Entry 6BYC (X-ray diffraction, 1.90 A resolution); this record covers chain A.

Chain A:
Name: Beta-mannosidase
Organism: Xanthomonas axonopodis pv. citri (strain 306)
Reference sequence: Q8PI23 (Q8PI23_XANAC); residue numbers follow UniProt; this construct covers 32-890
Chain sequence (862 residues; numbered 29 to 890; the number before each row is that of its first residue):
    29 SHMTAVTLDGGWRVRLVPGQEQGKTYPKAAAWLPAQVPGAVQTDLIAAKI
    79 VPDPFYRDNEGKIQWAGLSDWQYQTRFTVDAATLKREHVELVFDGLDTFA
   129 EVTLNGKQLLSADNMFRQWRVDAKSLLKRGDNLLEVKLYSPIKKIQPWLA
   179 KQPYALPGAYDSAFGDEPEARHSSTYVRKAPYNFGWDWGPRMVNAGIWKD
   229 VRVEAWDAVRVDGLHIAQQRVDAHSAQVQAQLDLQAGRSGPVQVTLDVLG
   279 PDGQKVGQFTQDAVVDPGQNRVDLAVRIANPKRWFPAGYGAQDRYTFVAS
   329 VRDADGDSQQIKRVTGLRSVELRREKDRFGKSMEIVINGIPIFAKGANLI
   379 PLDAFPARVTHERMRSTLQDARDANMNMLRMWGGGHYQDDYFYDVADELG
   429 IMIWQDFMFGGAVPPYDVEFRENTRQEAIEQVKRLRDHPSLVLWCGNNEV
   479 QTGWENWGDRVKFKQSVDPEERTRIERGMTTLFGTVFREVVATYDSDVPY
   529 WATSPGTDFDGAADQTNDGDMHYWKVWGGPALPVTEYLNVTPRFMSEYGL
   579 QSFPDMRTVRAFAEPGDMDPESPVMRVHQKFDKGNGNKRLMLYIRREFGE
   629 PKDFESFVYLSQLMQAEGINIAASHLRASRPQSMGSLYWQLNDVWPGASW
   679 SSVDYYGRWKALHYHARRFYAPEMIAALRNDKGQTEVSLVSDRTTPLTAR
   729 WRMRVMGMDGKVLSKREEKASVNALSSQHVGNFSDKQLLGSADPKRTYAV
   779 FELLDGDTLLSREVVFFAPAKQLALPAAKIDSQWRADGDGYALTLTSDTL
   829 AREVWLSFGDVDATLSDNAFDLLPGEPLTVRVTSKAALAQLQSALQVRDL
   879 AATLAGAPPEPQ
Not modelled in the structure: 817
Differences from the reference sequence: expression tag (29-31)
Reported in the primary citation:
  - specificity-determining residues: Gly439, Gly534 to Thr544, Gly556
  - mutagenesis - G439C, E477A, G556Y, E575A: abolished catalytic activity on beta-mannan polysaccharide
  - mutagenesis - E477A, E575A: abolished catalytic activity on 4-nitrophenyl-p-mannopyranoside
  - mutagenesis - G439C, G556Y: decreased catalytic activity on pNP-beta-Man

In short:
The paper reports that G439C, E477A and G556Y, among others, abolish catalytic activity on beta-mannan
polysaccharide; specificity determinants Gly439, Gly534 and Gly556.
Chain A is Beta-mannosidase (Xanthomonas axonopodis pv. citri (strain 306)); the structure, Crystal structure
of the GH2 exo-beta-mannanase from Xanthomonas axonopodis pv. citri, was determined by X-ray diffraction,
deposited together with 6BYE and 6BYG.
